Entry 3GTA (X-ray diffraction, 1.70 A resolution); this record covers chain A.

# Chain A
Protein: Baculoviral IAP repeat-containing 7
Source organism: Homo sapiens
Notes: fragment: ml-iap residues 63-172
UniProt: Q6R308 (Q6R308_HUMAN); residue numbers follow UniProt; this construct covers 63-172
Chain sequence (133 residues; numbered 40 to 172; the number before each row is that of its first residue):
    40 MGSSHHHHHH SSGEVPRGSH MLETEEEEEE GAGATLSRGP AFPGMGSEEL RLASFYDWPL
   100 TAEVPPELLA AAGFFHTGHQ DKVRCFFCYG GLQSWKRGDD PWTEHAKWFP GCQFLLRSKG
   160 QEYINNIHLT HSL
Not modelled in the structure: 40-77, 168-172
Differences from the reference sequence: expression tag (40-62); engineered mutation G150 (Ser in Q6R308), Q160 (Arg in Q6R308), E161 (Asp in Q6R308), Y162 (Phe in Q6R308), I163 (Val in Q6R308), N164 (His in Q6R308), N165 (Ser in Q6R308), I166 (Val in Q6R308), H167 (Gln in Q6R308), L168 (Glu in Q6R308), L172 (Gln in Q6R308)
Metal / ion sites: Zn2+: C124, C127, H144, C151
Ligand contacts: peptidomimetic (851; N-{(1S)-1-cyclohexyl-2-oxo-2-[(2S)-2-(4-phenyl-1,3-benzothiazol-2-yl)pyrrolidin-1-yl]ethyl}-N~2~-methyl-L-alaninamide): K121, V122, R123, G130, L131, Q132, S133, W134, K135, D138, E143, W147

# Summary
Ligands of chain A: peptidomimetic. C124, C127, H144 and C151 coordinate Zn2+.
Chain A is Baculoviral IAP repeat-containing 7 (Homo sapiens); the structure, Structure of an ML-IAP/XIAP
chimera bound to a peptidomimetic, was determined by X-ray diffraction (same publication as 3GT9).
